Entry 2YHT (X-ray diffraction, 2.90 A resolution); this record covers chains B and C of the 6 polymer chains in the assembly.

Chain B (and C):
Protein: Protein hfq
Source organism: Escherichia coli
Notes: fragment: sm-like fold, residues 1-72; chain C of this document is another copy of the same molecule, construct and numbering; everything in this record applies to it too
Reference sequence: P0A6X3 (HFQ_ECOLI); numbering as in UniProt (aligned over 1-72)
Amino-acid sequence (74 residues; each row starts with the number of its first residue; numbers below 1 keep their minus sign (Gly-1 is residue -1)):
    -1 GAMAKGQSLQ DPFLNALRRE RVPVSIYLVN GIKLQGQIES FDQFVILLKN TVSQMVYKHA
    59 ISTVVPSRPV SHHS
Not modelled in the structure: -1 to 5, 69-72
Differences from the reference sequence: expression tag (-1 to 0)
Swiss-Prot annotation at these positions:
  - mutagenesis: Gln8 (Q8A: No effect on Hfq condensate formation in both growing and late stationary phases), Asp9 (D9A: No effect on Hfq condensate formation in both growing and late stationary phases), Arg16 (R16A: Almost completely disrupts the ability of Hfq to form condensates in both growing and late stationary phases), Arg19 (R19A: Almost completely disrupts the ability of Hfq to form condensates in both growing and late stationary phases), Tyr25 (Y25D: Almost completely disrupts the ability of Hfq to form condensates in both growing and late stationary phases), Lys31 (K31A: Almost completely disrupts the ability of Hfq to form condensates in both growing and late stationary phases)

How chain B and chain C interact:
Pairs across the interface - 36 pairs, chain B then chain C:
  Ser6(B) with Asp40(C)
  Leu7(B) with Ser38(C); Phe39(C), hydrophobic; Asp40(C), hydrogen bond (backbone-side chain)
  Gln8(B) with Asp40(C); Phe42(C); Val43(C); Met53(C); Tyr55(C), hydrogen bond
  Phe11(B) with Ser51(C); Met53(C), hydrophobic
  Leu12(B) with Met53(C), hydrophobic
  Leu26(B) with Asn28(C)
  Val27(B) with Asn28(C), hydrogen bond (backbone-side chain)
  Ile44(B) with Tyr55(C)
  Lys56(B) with Tyr55(C); His57(C), hydrogen bond (backbone-side chain)
  His57(B) with His57(C), hydrogen bond (backbone-side chain)
  Ile59(B) with Tyr55(C), hydrophobic; His57(C), hydrogen bond (backbone-side chain); Ala58(C)
  Ser60(B) with Met53(C); Val54(C); Tyr55(C), hydrogen bond (backbone-backbone); Ala58(C)
  Thr61(B) with Gln52(C), hydrogen bond; Met53(C), hydrogen bond (side chain-backbone); Val54(C)
  Val62(B) with Gln52(C); Met53(C), hydrogen bond (backbone-backbone)
  Val63(B) with Val50(C), hydrophobic; Gln52(C)
  Pro64(B) with Val50(C); Ser51(C)
  Arg66(B) with Val50(C)
  Pro67(B) with Val50(C)
Other interface residues (no listed pair), chain B (20 interface residues in all): Gly29, Ala58
Other interface residues (no listed pair), chain C (18 interface residues in all): Leu26, Val27, Leu32, Leu45

In short:
20 residues of chain B face 18 of chain C across their interface, with 10 hydrogen bonds. Among the polar
pairs are Leu7(B)-Asp40(C), Gln8(B)-Tyr55(C) and Val27(B)-Asn28(C). From UniProt: 6 mutagenesis sites on chain
B.
Chain B and chain C are both Protein hfq (Escherichia coli); the structure, Crystal structure of Hfq
riboregulator from E. coli (P1 space group), was determined by X-ray diffraction (same publication as 4V5W and
3ZXI).
